Entry 8DSK (X-ray diffraction, 1.63 A resolution); this record covers chains B and D of the 4 polymer chains in the assembly.

Chain B (and D):
Name: Serine hydroxymethyltransferase
Organism: Glycine max
Notes: EC 2.1.2.1; chain D of this document is another copy of the same molecule, construct and numbering; everything in this record applies to it too
Reference sequence: A0A0R0IK90 (A0A0R0IK90_SOYBN); residues 1-471 here correspond to UniProt positions 71-541 (UniProt number = residue number + 70)
Sequence (491 residues; each row starts with the number of its first residue; numbers below 1 keep their minus sign (Met-19 is residue -19)):
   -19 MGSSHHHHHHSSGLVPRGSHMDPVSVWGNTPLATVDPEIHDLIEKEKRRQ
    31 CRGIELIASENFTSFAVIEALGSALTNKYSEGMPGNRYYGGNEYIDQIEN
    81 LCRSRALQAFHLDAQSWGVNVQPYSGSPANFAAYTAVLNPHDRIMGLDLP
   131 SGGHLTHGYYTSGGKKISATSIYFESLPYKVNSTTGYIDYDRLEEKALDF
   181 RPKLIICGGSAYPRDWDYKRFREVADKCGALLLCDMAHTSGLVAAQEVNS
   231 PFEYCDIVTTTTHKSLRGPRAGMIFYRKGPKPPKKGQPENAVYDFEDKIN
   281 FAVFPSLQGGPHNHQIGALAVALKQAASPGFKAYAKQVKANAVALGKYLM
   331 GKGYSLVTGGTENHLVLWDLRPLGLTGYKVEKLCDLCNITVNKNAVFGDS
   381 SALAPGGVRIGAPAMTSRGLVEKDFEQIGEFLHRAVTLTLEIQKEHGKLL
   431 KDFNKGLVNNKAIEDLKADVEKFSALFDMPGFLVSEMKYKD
Disordered / not traced: -19 to -1, 382-383 (chain D: -19 to -1)
Differences from the reference sequence: initiating methionine (-19); expression tag (-18 to 0); engineered mutation Tyr358 (Asn428 in A0A0R0IK90)
Small-molecule neighbours:
  - 6S-folinic acid (FFO; N-[4-({[(6S)-2-amino-5-formyl-4-oxo-3,4,5,6,7,8-hexahydropteridin-6-yl]methyl}amino)benzoyl]-L-glutamic acid), molecule 1: Glu61, Tyr68, Tyr69, Phe281, Phe284, Pro285
  - 6S-folinic acid (FFO), molecule 2: Leu129, Gly132, Gly133, His134, Leu135, Tyr139, Lys145, Ile147, Ser190, Ala191, Asn372, Asn374, Arg389
  - N-pyridoxyl-glycine-5-monophosphate (PLG; N-glycine-[3-hydroxy-2-methyl-5-phosphonooxymethyl-pyridin-4-yl-methane]), molecule 1: Ser39, Ser105, Gly106, Ser107, Pro108, Asn110, His134, Thr136, His137, Gly189, Ser190, Asp215, Ala217, His218, Thr241, His243, Lys244, Arg389
  - N-pyridoxyl-glycine-5-monophosphate (PLG), molecule 2: Tyr59, Glu61, Tyr69, Tyr104, Gly289, Gly290

Chain B / chain D interface:
Contacting residue pairs - 27 pairs, chain B then chain D:
  His121(B) - His121(D)  hydrogen bond
  Arg123(B) - Tyr140(D)  hydrogen bond
  Arg123(B) - Glu155(D)  salt bridge
  Arg123(B) - Ser156(D)  hydrogen bond (side chain-backbone)
  Tyr140(B) - Arg123(D)  hydrogen bond
  Tyr140(B) - Asp179(D)  hydrogen bond (side chain-backbone)
  Tyr140(B) - Phe180(D)
  Ser142(B) - Arg181(D)  hydrogen bond (backbone-side chain)
  Gly143(B) - Arg181(D)
  Glu155(B) - Arg123(D)  salt bridge
  Glu155(B) - Glu155(D)
  Ser156(B) - Arg123(D)  hydrogen bond (backbone-side chain)
  Leu157(B) - Asp179(D)
  Leu157(B) - Phe180(D)  hydrophobic
  Lys160(B) - Asp179(D)  salt bridge
  Glu175(B) - Arg172(D)  salt bridge
  Lys176(B) - Asp179(D)  salt bridge
  Asp179(B) - Tyr140(D)  hydrogen bond (backbone-side chain)
  Asp179(B) - Leu157(D)
  Asp179(B) - Lys160(D)  salt bridge
  Asp179(B) - Arg172(D)  salt bridge
  Asp179(B) - Lys176(D)  salt bridge
  Phe180(B) - Tyr140(D)
  Phe180(B) - Leu157(D)  hydrophobic
  Arg181(B) - Ser142(D)  hydrogen bond (side chain-backbone)
  Arg181(B) - Gly143(D)  hydrogen bond (side chain-backbone)
  Arg181(B) - Gly144(D)
Interface residues without a listed pair, chain B (15 interface residues in all): Gly144
Interface residues without a listed pair, chain D (16 interface residues in all): Leu178

In short:
15 residues of chain B face 16 of chain D across their interface, with 10 hydrogen bonds and 8 salt bridges.
Among the polar pairs are Arg123(B)-Glu155(D), Lys160(B)-Asp179(D) and Glu175(B)-Arg172(D). Ligands of chain
B: N-pyridoxyl-glycine-5-monophosphate and 6S-folinic acid.
Chain B and chain D are both Serine hydroxymethyltransferase (Glycine max); the structure, Structure of the
N358Y variant of serine hydroxymethyltransferase 8 in complex with PLP, glycine, and formyl ..., was
determined by X-ray diffraction, deposited together with 8FSD, 8DOM, 7UJI and 7UJH.
